6JRG - chains B and C of the 4 polymer chains in the assembly; structure by X-ray diffraction, 2.00 A resolution.

Chain B:
Molecule: Monokaryotic chloroplast 1
Organism: Zea mays
UniProtKB: B4FCI7 (B4FCI7_MAIZE); residues 109-271 here = UniProt positions 109-271
Sequence (174 residues; numbered 98 to 271; the number before each row is that of its first residue):
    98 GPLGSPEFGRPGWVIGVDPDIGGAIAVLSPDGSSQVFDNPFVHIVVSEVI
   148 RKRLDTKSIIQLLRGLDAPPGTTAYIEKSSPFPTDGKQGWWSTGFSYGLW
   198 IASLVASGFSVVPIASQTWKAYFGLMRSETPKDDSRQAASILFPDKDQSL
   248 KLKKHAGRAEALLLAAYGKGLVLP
Disordered / not traced: 98-108
Sequence notes: expression tag (98-108); engineered mutation Ala253 (His in B4FCI7)
Ion coordination: Mg2+: Glu174 (shared with DC26(C) of chain C)

Chain C:
Molecule: 33-nt DNA strand
Sequence (33 nucleotides; numbered 1 to 33; the number before each row is that of its first residue):
     1 CAATCGTAGGAGACCTTTGGTCTCCCTGCAGAT
Ion coordination: Mg2+: DC26 (shared with Glu174(B) of chain B)

Chain B / chain C interface:
Residue-residue contacts - 41 pairs, chain B then chain C:
  Asp117(B) with DC26(C), sugar contact; DT27(C), phosphate contact
  Ile118(B) with DT27(C), hydrogen bond to the phosphate
  Val146(B) with DC29(C), phosphate contact
  Arg148(B) with DG28(C), salt bridge to the phosphate; DC29(C), salt bridge to the phosphate
  Lys175(B) with DG12(C), hydrogen bond to the phosphate; DA13(C), salt bridge to the phosphate
  Ser177(B) with DG10(C), hydrogen bond to the base; DA11(C), sugar contact; DG12(C), sugar contact; DC25(C), base contact
  Pro178(B) with DG10(C), base contact; DC25(C), base contact
  Phe179(B) with DG10(C), base contact; DC24(C), base contact; DC25(C), stacking on the base
  Pro180(B) with DG10(C), base contact
  Asp182(B) with DC25(C), hydrogen bond to the base; DC26(C), base contact
  Gln185(B) with DG28(C), sugar contact
  Gly186(B) with DT27(C), sugar contact
  Trp187(B) with DG10(C), sugar contact
  Ser189(B) with DT27(C), hydrogen bond to the phosphate; DG28(C), hydrogen bond to the phosphate
  Ala212(B) with DG12(C), phosphate contact; DA13(C), sugar contact
  Ser213(B) with DC24(C), sugar contact
  Gln214(B) with DA11(C), base contact; DT23(C), hydrogen bond to the base; DC24(C), hydrogen bond to the base
  Thr215(B) with DA13(C), sugar contact
  Lys217(B) with DC24(C), phosphate contact; DC25(C), salt bridge to the phosphate
  Met223(B) with DT23(C), phosphate contact; DC24(C), sugar contact
  Arg224(B) with DT23(C), salt bridge to the phosphate; DC24(C), salt bridge to the phosphate
  Lys229(B) with DC25(C), salt bridge to the phosphate; DC26(C), salt bridge to the phosphate
  Glu257(B) with DC26(C), phosphate contact
Other interface residues (no listed pair), chain B (30 interface residues in all): Asp115, Ile147, Lys149, Glu174, Thr190, Ser225, Pro228

In short:
The interface between chain B and chain C involves 30 residues on one side and 11 on the other, with 8
hydrogen bonds, 8 salt bridges and 1 aromatic stacking contact. Polar pairs include Ser177(B)-DG10(C),
Asp182(B)-DC25(C) and Gln214(B)-DT23(C).
Here chain B is Monokaryotic chloroplast 1 (Zea mays) and chain C is a 33-nt DNA strand. Entry 6JRG (Crystal
structure of ZmMoc1 H253A mutant in complex with Holliday junction) was determined by X-ray diffraction,
deposited together with 6IS8, 6IS9 and 6JRF.
